9FAK - chains A and E of the 9 polymer chains in the assembly; structure by electron microscopy, 2.60 A resolution.

== Chain A ==
Molecule: Gamma-aminobutyric acid receptor subunit alpha-1
Organism: Homo sapiens
UniProtKB: P14867 (GBRA1_HUMAN); residues 10-422 here correspond to UniProt positions 37-449 (UniProt number = residue number + 27)
Chain sequence (413 residues; numbered 10 to 422; the number before each row is that of its first residue):
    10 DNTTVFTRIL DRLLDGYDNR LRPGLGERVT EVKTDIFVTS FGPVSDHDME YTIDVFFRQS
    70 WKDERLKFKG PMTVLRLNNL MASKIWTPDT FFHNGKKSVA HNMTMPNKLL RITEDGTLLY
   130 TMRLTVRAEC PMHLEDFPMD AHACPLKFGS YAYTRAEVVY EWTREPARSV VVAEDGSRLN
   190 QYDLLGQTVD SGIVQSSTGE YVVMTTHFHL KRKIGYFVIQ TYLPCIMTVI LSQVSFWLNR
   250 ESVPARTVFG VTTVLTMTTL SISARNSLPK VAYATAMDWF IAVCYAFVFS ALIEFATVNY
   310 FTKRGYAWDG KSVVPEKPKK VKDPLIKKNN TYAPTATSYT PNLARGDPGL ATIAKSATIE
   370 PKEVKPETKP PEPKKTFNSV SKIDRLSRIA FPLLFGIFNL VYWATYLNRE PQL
Unresolved in the structure: 327-383
Curated features (UniProtKB/Swiss-Prot):
  - binding site (4-aminobutanoate): Arg67, Thr130
  - binding site (3alpha-hydroxy-5alpha-pregnan-11,20-dione): Trp246
  - glycosylation (N-linked (GlcNAc...) asparagine): Asn11, Asn111
Disulfides: Cys139-Cys153
Covalent attachments: glycan linked to Asn111
Ligand contacts:
  - gamma-amino-butanoic acid (ABU): Phe65, Arg67, Leu118, Thr130
  - phosphatidylglycerol (PGW; (1R)-2-{[(S)-{[(2S)-2,3-dihydroxypropyl]oxy}(hydroxy)phosphoryl]oxy}-1-[(hexadecanoyloxy)methyl]ethyl (9Z)-octadec-9-enoate): Arg221, Lys222, Ile223, Gly224, Val227, Ile228, Leu232, Pro233, Ile235, Met236, Ile239, Pro401, Phe404, Gly405, Asn408, Trp412
  - PIO ([(2R)-2-octanoyloxy-3-[oxidanyl-[(1R,2R,3S,4R,5R,6S)-2,3,6-tris(oxidanyl)-4,5-diphosphonooxy-cyclohexyl]oxy-phosphoryl]oxy-propyl] octanoate): Arg249, Glu303, Thr306, Phe310, Lys312, Arg313, Lys326, Asn387, Ser388, Ser390, Lys391, Ile392, Leu395, Ser396
  - 1,2-dilauroyl-sn-glycero-3-phosphate (PX2), molecule 1: Ile239, Gln242, Val243, Trp246, Arg394, Arg397, Ile398, Pro401, Leu402, Gly405
  - 1,2-dilauroyl-sn-glycero-3-phosphate (PX2), molecule 2: Trp288, Val292, Phe296, Leu403, Ile406, Phe407, Val410, Tyr411, Thr414, Tyr415, Arg418

== Chain E ==
Molecule: Gamma-aminobutyric acid receptor subunit beta-3
Organism: Homo sapiens
UniProtKB: P28472 (GBRB3_HUMAN); residues 7-447 here correspond to UniProt positions 32-472 (UniProt number = residue number + 25)
Chain sequence (441 residues; each row starts with the number of its first residue):
     7 GNMSFVKETV DKLLKGYDIR LRPDFGGPPV CVGMNIDIAS IDMVSEVNMD YTLTMYFQQY
    67 WRDKRLAYSG IPLNLTLDNR VADQLWVPDT YFLNDKKSFV HGVTVKNRMI RLHPDGTVLY
   127 GLRITTTAAC MMDLRRYPLD EQNCTLEIES YGYTTDDIEF YWRGGDKAVT GVERIELPQF
   187 SIVEHRLVSR NVVFATGAYP RLSLSFRLKR NIGYFILQTY MPSILITILS WVSFWINYDA
   247 SAARVALGIT TVLTMTTINT HLRETLPKIP YVKAIDMYLM GCFVFVFLAL LEYAFVNYIF
   307 FGRGPQRQKK LAEKTAKAKN DRSKSESNRV DAHGNILLTS LEVHNEMNEV SGGIGDTRNS
   367 AISFDNSGIQ YRKQSMPREG HGRFLGDRSL PHKKTHLRRR SSQLKIKIPD LTDVNAIDRW
   427 SRIVFPFTFS LFNLVYWLYY V
Unresolved in the structure: 318-411
Curated features (UniProtKB/Swiss-Prot):
  - binding site (benzamidine): Asp95 to Tyr97, Glu155 to Tyr157, Phe200
  - binding site (4-aminobutanoate): Tyr97, Glu155, Tyr157, Thr202
  - binding site (histamine): Tyr97, Ser156, Tyr157, Thr202
  - glycosylation (N-linked (GlcNAc...) asparagine): Asn8, Asn80, Asn149
Disulfides: Cys136-Cys150
Covalent attachments: N-acetylglucosamine (NAG) linked to Asn80; glycan linked to Asn149
Ligand contacts:
  - gamma-amino-butanoic acid (ABU): Tyr97, Glu155, Ser156, Tyr157, Phe200, Thr202, Tyr205
  - phosphatidylglycerol (PGW; (1R)-2-{[(S)-{[(2S)-2,3-dihydroxypropyl]oxy}(hydroxy)phosphoryl]oxy}-1-[(hexadecanoyloxy)methyl]ethyl (9Z)-octadec-9-enoate), molecule 1: Asn217, Ile218, Gly219, Ile222, Leu223, Met227
  - phosphatidylglycerol (PGW), molecule 2: Thr262, Pro276, Val278, Met286, Phe289, Val290
  - 1,2-dilauroyl-sn-glycero-3-phosphate (PX2): Leu297, Phe301, Tyr304
  - hexadecane (R16): Ile218, Ile222, Ile230, Trp237, Pro432, Phe435, Ser436, Asn439, Trp443, Val447

== Interface between chain A and chain E ==
Contacting residue pairs - 85 pairs, chain A then chain E:
  Asp27(A) - Lys13(E)
  Asn28(A) - Arg86(E)
  Arg29(A) - Val16(E)
  Arg29(A) - Asp17(E)  salt bridge
  Arg29(A) - Leu20(E)
  Arg29(A) - Asp84(E)  hydrogen bond (backbone-backbone)
  Leu30(A) - Met9(E)
  Leu30(A) - Val12(E)  hydrophobic
  Leu30(A) - Lys13(E)
  Arg31(A) - Met9(E)
  Gly33(A) - Met9(E)
  Leu34(A) - Met9(E)
  Gly35(A) - Gly7(E)
  Asp57(A) - Met49(E)
  Arg74(A) - Met9(E)
  Ser92(A) - Arg86(E)  hydrogen bond (backbone-side chain)
  Ile94(A) - Arg86(E)
  Asp98(A) - Val111(E)
  Thr99(A) - Val109(E)
  Thr99(A) - Thr110(E)  hydrogen bond (backbone-side chain)
  Phe100(A) - Tyr62(E)
  Phe100(A) - Val109(E)
  Phe100(A) - Asn113(E)
  Phe100(A) - Arg129(E)
  Phe101(A) - Arg129(E)  hydrogen bond (backbone-side chain)
  His102(A) - Arg129(E)
  Gly104(A) - His107(E)
  Gly104(A) - Arg129(E)  hydrogen bond (backbone-side chain)
  Lys105(A) - Asp48(E)  salt bridge
  Lys105(A) - Phe105(E)
  Lys105(A) - His107(E)
  Lys106(A) - Phe105(E)
  Ser107(A) - Val109(E)
  Val108(A) - Val109(E)
  Ala109(A) - Val109(E)
  Met131(A) - Thr110(E)
  Leu133(A) - Val109(E)  hydrophobic
  Glu138(A) - Ser46(E)  hydrogen bond
  Tyr160(A) - Tyr62(E)  hydrophobic
  Tyr160(A) - Asn113(E)
  Tyr160(A) - Arg114(E)
  Tyr160(A) - Met115(E)  hydrophobic
  Tyr160(A) - Gly127(E)
  Tyr160(A) - Leu128(E)  hydrogen bond (side chain-backbone)
  Tyr160(A) - Arg129(E)  hydrogen bond (side chain-backbone)
  Ala161(A) - Thr82(E)
  Ala161(A) - Met115(E)  hydrophobic
  Ala161(A) - Arg117(E)  hydrogen bond (backbone-side chain)
  Tyr162(A) - Thr82(E)
  Glu166(A) - Thr82(E)
  Ser206(A) - Asn41(E)
  Ser206(A) - Asp43(E)  hydrogen bond
  Thr207(A) - Met115(E)
  Thr207(A) - Arg117(E)  hydrogen bond (backbone-side chain)
  Tyr210(A) - Arg117(E)  hydrogen bond
  Val252(A) - Ala249(E)  hydrophobic
  Thr256(A) - Ala249(E)
  Val260(A) - Leu253(E)  hydrophobic
  Val260(A) - Thr256(E)
  Val263(A) - Ile232(E)  hydrophobic
  Val263(A) - Leu235(E)  hydrophobic
  Leu264(A) - Thr260(E)
  Ile271(A) - Gln224(E)  hydrogen bond (backbone-side chain)
  Ile271(A) - His267(E)
  Arg274(A) - Tyr220(E)
  Arg274(A) - Leu223(E)
  Arg274(A) - Gln224(E)  hydrogen bond
  Asn275(A) - His267(E)  hydrogen bond
  Lys279(A) - Pro184(E)
  Lys279(A) - Gln185(E)
  Lys279(A) - Tyr220(E)
  Val280(A) - Pro184(E)
  Val280(A) - Tyr220(E)
  Ala281(A) - Pro184(E)
  Ala281(A) - Asn217(E)
  Ala281(A) - Gly219(E)
  Ala281(A) - Tyr220(E)
  Ala283(A) - Leu223(E)  hydrophobic
  Tyr294(A) - Leu231(E)
  Phe298(A) - Leu231(E)
  Phe298(A) - Ile234(E)  hydrophobic
  Phe298(A) - Leu235(E)  hydrophobic
  Leu301(A) - Leu235(E)  hydrophobic
  Ala305(A) - Val238(E)  hydrophobic
  Tyr309(A) - Trp241(E)  hydrophobic
Interface residues without a listed pair, chain A (65 interface residues in all): Gly25, Pro32, Phe66, Glu73, Trp95, Pro97, Thr163, Pro253, Thr267, Thr268, Ser270, Tyr282, Asp287, Ile302, Asn308
Interface residues without a listed pair, chain E (62 interface residues in all): Gln64, Leu79, Asn80, Leu81, Leu83, Val87, Gln90, Leu125, Thr131, Pro228, Ile242, Ala246, Ala248, Thr263, Ile264, Arg428

== In short ==
65 residues of chain A face 62 of chain E across their interface; the contacts include 15 hydrogen bonds and 2
salt bridges. Among the polar pairs are Arg29(A)-Asp17(E), Lys105(A)-Asp48(E) and Ser92(A)-Arg86(E). Bound to
chain A: compound PIO, phosphatidylglycerol, 1,2-dilauroyl-sn-glycero-3-phosphate and gamma-amino-butanoic
acid.
Here chain A is Gamma-aminobutyric acid receptor subunit alpha-1 and chain E is Gamma-aminobutyric acid
receptor subunit beta-3, both from Homo sapiens. Entry 9FAK (CryoEM structure of human full-length
alpha1beta3gamma2 GABA(A) receptor in complex with GARLH4, the TMD of Neuroligin2 ...) was determined by
electron microscopy.
